1KOP - chains A and B; structure by X-ray diffraction, 1.90 A resolution.

# Chain A (and B)
Protein: Carbonic anhydrase
From: Neisseria gonorrhoeae
Notes: EC 4.2.1.1; chain B of this document is another copy of the same molecule, construct and numbering; everything in this record applies to it too
UniProt: Q50940 (CAH_NEIGO); residues 4-226 here correspond to UniProt positions 30-252 (UniProt number = residue number + 26)
Amino-acid sequence (223 residues; each row starts with the number of its first residue):
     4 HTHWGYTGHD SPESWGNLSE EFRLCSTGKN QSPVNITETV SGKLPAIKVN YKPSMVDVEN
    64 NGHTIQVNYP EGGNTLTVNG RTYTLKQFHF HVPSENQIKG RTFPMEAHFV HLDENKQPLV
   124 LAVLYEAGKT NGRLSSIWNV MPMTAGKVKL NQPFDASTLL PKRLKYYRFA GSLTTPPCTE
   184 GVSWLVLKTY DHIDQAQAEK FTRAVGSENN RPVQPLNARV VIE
Disulfide bonds: Cys-28/Cys-181
Ion coordination: Zn2+: His-92, His-94, His-111 (together with azide ion)
Curated features (UniProtKB/Swiss-Prot):
  - active site: His-66 (Proton acceptor)
  - binding site (Zn(2+)): His-92, His-94, His-111
  - binding site (substrate): Thr-177, Thr-178

# How chain A and chain B interact
Pairs across the interface (8):
  Asn-20(A) / Pro-56(B)
  Asn-20(A) / Asp-158(B)  hydrogen bond
  Asn-20(A) / Thr-161(B)
  Leu-21(A) / Pro-156(B)
  Ser-22(A) / Pro-56(B)
  Glu-23(A) / Lys-55(B)  salt bridge
  Glu-23(A) / Pro-56(B)
  Arg-26(A) / Asp-158(B)  salt bridge
Other interface residues (no listed pair), chain A (7 interface residues in all): Thr-5, Gly-19
Other interface residues (no listed pair), chain B (6 interface residues in all): Ser-160

# Overview
7 residues of chain A face 6 of chain B across their interface; the contacts include 1 hydrogen bond and 2
salt bridges. Polar pairs include Glu-23(A)/Lys-55(B), Arg-26(A)/Asp-158(B) and Asn-20(A)/Asp-158(B).
Both chains are Carbonic anhydrase (Neisseria gonorrhoeae). Entry 1KOP (Neisseria gonorrhoeae carbonic
anhydrase) was determined by X-ray diffraction (same publication as 1KOQ).
